6LNB - chains E and N of the 13 polymer chains in the assembly; structure by electron microscopy, 3.18 A resolution.

Chain E:
Name: CRISPR-associated protein Cas7
Source organism: Vibrio cholerae
Sequence (354 residues; numbered -1 to 352; the number before each row is that of its first residue; numbers below 1 keep their minus sign (Gly-1 is residue -1)):
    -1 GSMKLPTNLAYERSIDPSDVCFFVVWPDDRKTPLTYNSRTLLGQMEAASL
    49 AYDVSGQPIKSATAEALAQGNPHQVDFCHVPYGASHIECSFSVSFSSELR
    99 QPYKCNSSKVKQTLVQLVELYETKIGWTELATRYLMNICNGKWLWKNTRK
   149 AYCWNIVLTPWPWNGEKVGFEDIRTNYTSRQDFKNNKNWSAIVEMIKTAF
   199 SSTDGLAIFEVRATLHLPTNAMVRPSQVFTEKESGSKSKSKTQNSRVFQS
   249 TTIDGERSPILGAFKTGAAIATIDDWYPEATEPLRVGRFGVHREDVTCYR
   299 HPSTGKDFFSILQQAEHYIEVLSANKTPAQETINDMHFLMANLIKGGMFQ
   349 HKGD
Disordered / not traced: -1 to 1, 231-241, 323-325, 351-352

Chain N:
Molecule: Target DNA strand
Sequence (51 nucleotides; each row starts with the number of its first residue):
     1 AAACCTTGGGAGGTAGACGCGGACATCAAGCCCGCCGTGAAGGTCTTAGG
    51 G
Disordered / not traced: 1-13, 47-51

Chain E / chain N interface:
Residue-residue contacts (14):
  Ser47(E) with DT26(N), hydrogen bond to the phosphate; DC27(N), phosphate contact
  Gln67(E) with DG22(N), sugar contact; DA23(N), hydrogen bond to the base
  Gly68(E) with DA23(N), base contact
  Asn69(E) with DA25(N), hydrogen bond to the sugar
  Pro70(E) with DC24(N), base contact
  His71(E) with DA25(N), stacking on the base
  Phe227(E) with DA29(N), base contact; DG30(N), base contact
  Glu229(E) with DG30(N), base contact
  Met346(E) with DC32(N), base contact
  Gln348(E) with DC33(N), phosphate contact
  His349(E) with DC33(N), phosphate contact
Other interface residues (no listed pair), chain E (16 interface residues in all): Met43, Ala45, Lys230, Ser243, Lys350
Other interface residues (no listed pair), chain N (11 interface residues in all): DG34

In short:
16 residues of chain E and 11 residues of chain N are in contact; the contacts include 3 hydrogen bonds and 1
aromatic stacking contact. Polar pairs include Gln67(E)-DA23(N), Asn69(E)-DA25(N) and Ser47(E)-DT26(N).
Here chain E is CRISPR-associated protein Cas7 (Vibrio cholerae) and chain N is Target DNA strand. Entry 6LNB
(CryoEM structure of Cascade-TniQ-dsDNA complex) was determined by electron microscopy (same publication as
6LNC).
